Entry 6J74 (X-ray diffraction, 3.21 A resolution); this record covers chains A and C of the 3 polymer chains in the assembly.

== Chain A ==
Molecule: Protein prenyltransferase alpha subunit repeat-containing protein 1
From: Homo sapiens
UniProt: Q7Z6K3 (PTAR1_HUMAN); residues 1-327 here = UniProt positions 1-327
Amino-acid sequence (327 residues; numbered 1 to 327; the number before each row is that of its first residue):
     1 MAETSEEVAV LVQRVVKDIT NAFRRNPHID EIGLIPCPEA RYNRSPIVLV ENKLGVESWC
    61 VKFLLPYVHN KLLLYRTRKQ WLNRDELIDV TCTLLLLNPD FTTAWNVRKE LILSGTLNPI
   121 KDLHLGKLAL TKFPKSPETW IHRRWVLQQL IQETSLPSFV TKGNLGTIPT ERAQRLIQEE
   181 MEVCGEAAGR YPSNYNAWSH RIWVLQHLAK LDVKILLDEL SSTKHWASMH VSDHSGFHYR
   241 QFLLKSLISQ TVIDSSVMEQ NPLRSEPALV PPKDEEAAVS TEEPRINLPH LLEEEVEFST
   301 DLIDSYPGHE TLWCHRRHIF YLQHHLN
Not modelled in the structure: 1-6, 154-166, 253-284
Curated features (UniProtKB/Swiss-Prot):
  - modified residue: Ala2 (N-acetylalanine)
From the paper describing this entry:
  - mutagenesis - E31A, I35A, V48A, V48A/V50A, V50A, S232A, Y306A: decreased catalytic activity with Synaptobrevin homolog YKT6 (chain C)
  - mutagenesis - I35A/Y306A, V48A/V50A/Y306A: abolished catalytic activity with Synaptobrevin homolog YKT6 (chain C)

== Chain C ==
Molecule: Synaptobrevin homolog YKT6
From: Homo sapiens
Notes: EC 2.3.1.-
UniProt: O15498 (YKT6_HUMAN); numbering as in UniProt (aligned over 1-198)
Amino-acid sequence (198 residues; row label = number of the first residue in the row):
     1 MKLYSLSVLY KGEAKVVLLK AAYDVSSFSF FQRSSVQEFM TFTSQLIVER SSKGTRASVK
    61 EQDYLCHVYV RNDSLAGVVI ADNEYPSRVA FTLLEKVLDE FSKQVDRIDW PVGSPATIHY
   121 PALDGHLSRY QNPREADPMT KVQAELDETK IILHNTMESL LERGEKLDDL VSKSEVLGTQ
   181 SKAFYKTARK QNSCCAIM
Not modelled in the structure: 193-198
Curated features (UniProtKB/Swiss-Prot):
  - modified residue: Ser159 (Phosphoserine), Cys195 (Cysteine methyl ester)
  - lipidation: Cys194 (S-palmitoyl cysteine), Cys195 (S-farnesyl cysteine)
  - mutagenesis: Phe42 (F42E: Increases palmitoylation. Targeted to Golgi membranes. Targeted to Golgi and cytosol; when associated with S-194. Targeted to cytosol; when associated with S-195), Cys194 (C194S: Decreases palmitoylation by 55%. Prevents palmitoylation; when associated with S-195. Targeted to Golgi and cytosol; when associated with E-42), Cys195 (C195S: Prevents farnesylation. Targeted to cytosol; when associated with E-42. Decreases palmitoylation by 13%. Prevents palmitoylation; when associated with S-194)
From the paper describing this entry:
  - mutagenesis - F30A, F30A/F31A, F31A, E84A, P86G, P86G/P133G, P133G: decreased catalytic activity with Protein prenyltransferase alpha subunit repeat-containing protein 1 (chain A)
  - mutagenesis - C194S: decreased catalytic activity on GGTase-III

== Interface between chain A and chain C ==
Contacting residue pairs (19; chain A residue first):
  Glu31(A) - Ser29(C)
  Glu31(A) - Phe30(C)  hydrogen bond (side chain-backbone)
  Gly33(A) - Phe31(C)
  Leu34(A) - Phe31(C)
  Ile35(A) - Phe31(C)  hydrophobic
  Pro36(A) - Gln180(C)
  Lys53(A) - Phe30(C)
  Leu54(A) - Phe31(C)
  Gly55(A) - Phe31(C)
  Met229(A) - Met1(C)  hydrogen bond (backbone-backbone)
  Met229(A) - Glu84(C)
  Met229(A) - Asn132(C)
  His230(A) - Glu84(C)
  Val231(A) - Glu84(C)  hydrogen bond (backbone-side chain)
  Leu302(A) - Arg134(C)
  Tyr306(A) - Met1(C)  hydrophobic
  Tyr306(A) - Pro86(C)  hydrophobic
  Tyr306(A) - Asn132(C)  hydrogen bond
  Tyr306(A) - Arg134(C)
Other interface residues (no listed pair), chain A (20 interface residues in all): Val48, Glu51, Ser228, Ser232, Asp301, Ser305, His309
Other interface residues (no listed pair), chain C (12 interface residues in all): Gln131, Pro133, Ala183
From the paper, about this interface:
  - hot spots on chain A (mutagenesis) - V48A/V50A, Y306A (27.4-fold): decreased binding to Synaptobrevin homolog YKT6 (chain C)

== Summary ==
20 residues of chain A face 12 of chain C across their interface; the contacts include 4 hydrogen bonds. Polar
contacts include Glu31(A)-Phe30(C), Val231(A)-Glu84(C) and Tyr306(A)-Asn132(C). From the paper: E31A, I35A and
V48A of chain A, among others, reduce catalytic activity with Synaptobrevin homolog YKT6 (chain C); F30A,
F30A/F31A and F31A of chain C, among others, reduce catalytic activity with Protein prenyltransferase alpha
subunit repeat-containing protein 1 (chain A); 17 substitutions were tested in all.
Chain A is Protein prenyltransferase alpha subunit repeat-containing protein 1 and chain C is Synaptobrevin
homolog YKT6, both from Homo sapiens; the structure, Complex of GGTaseIII and full-length Ykt6, was determined
by X-ray diffraction, deposited together with 6J7F and 6J7X.
